9BPC - chains A and B of the 3 polymer chains in the assembly; structure by electron microscopy, 3.44 A resolution.

# Chain A (and B)
Name: P2X purinoceptor
From: Canis lupus
Notes: chain B of this document is another copy of the same molecule, construct and numbering; everything in this record applies to it too
UniProt: A0A8I3S575 (A0A8I3S575_CANLF); residues 0-359 here correspond to UniProt positions 5-364 (UniProt number = residue number + 5)
Amino-acid sequence (361 residues; row label = number of the first residue in the row; numbers below 1 keep their minus sign (Gly-1 is residue -1)):
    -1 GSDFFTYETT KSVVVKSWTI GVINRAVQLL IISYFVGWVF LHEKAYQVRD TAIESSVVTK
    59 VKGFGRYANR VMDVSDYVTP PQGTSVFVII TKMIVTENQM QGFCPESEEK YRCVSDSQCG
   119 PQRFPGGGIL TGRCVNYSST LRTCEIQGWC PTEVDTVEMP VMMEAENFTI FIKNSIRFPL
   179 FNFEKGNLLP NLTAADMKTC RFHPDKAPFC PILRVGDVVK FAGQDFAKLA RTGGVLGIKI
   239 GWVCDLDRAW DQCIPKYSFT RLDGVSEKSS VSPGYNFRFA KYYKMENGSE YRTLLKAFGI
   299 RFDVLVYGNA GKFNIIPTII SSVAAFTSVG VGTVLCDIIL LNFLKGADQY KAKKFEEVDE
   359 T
Not modelled in the structure: -1 to 20, 136-140, 191-193, 265-269, 343-359
Construct notes: expression tag (-1)
Disulfide bonds: Cys102-Cys148, Cys111-Cys132, Cys117-Cys142, Cys198-Cys208, Cys242-Cys251
Glycans and other covalent adducts: N-acetylglucosamine (NAG) linked to Asn165, Asn285
Small-molecule neighbours:
  - Camlipixant (A1AQX), molecule 1: Tyr65, Arg68, Met70, Asp74, Tyr75, Ile88, Thr89, Lys90, Met91, Val93, Met160, Phe277, Lys279, Leu293
  - Camlipixant (A1AQX), molecule 2: Tyr280, Tyr281, Lys282, Glu288
Reported in the primary citation:
  - binding site for Camlipixant: Arg68, Met70, Met91, Phe277, Glu288, Leu293
  - conformationally variable residues (helix shift): Gln80, Thr82, Ser83, Tyr281, Ile318, Val321

# How chain A and chain B interact
Contacting residue pairs - 47 pairs, chain A then chain B:
  Val37(A) - Ile313(B)  hydrophobic
  Phe38(A) - Ile314(B)  hydrophobic
  Phe38(A) - Ile317(B)  hydrophobic
  Ala43(A) - Ile314(B)  hydrophobic
  Thr49(A) - Ala50(B)
  Thr77(A) - Gln80(B)
  Val84(A) - Thr82(B)
  Gln99(A) - Arg68(B)
  Gln99(A) - Val69(B)  hydrogen bond (side chain-backbone)
  Pro123(A) - Phe62(B)  hydrophobic
  Gly124(A) - Phe62(B)
  Gly125(A) - Phe62(B)
  Gly126(A) - Phe62(B)
  Ile127(A) - Arg64(B)
  Gln145(A) - Arg64(B)  hydrogen bond
  Gln145(A) - Val69(B)
  Gly146(A) - Val69(B)
  Trp147(A) - Val69(B)
  Trp147(A) - Asp71(B)  hydrogen bond
  Trp147(A) - Asp74(B)  hydrogen bond
  Lys237(A) - Glu52(B)
  Lys237(A) - Arg175(B)
  Leu260(A) - Ser54(B)
  Leu260(A) - Ser173(B)
  Asp261(A) - Lys171(B)  salt bridge
  Tyr273(A) - Gln80(B)  hydrogen bond (side chain-backbone)
  Asn274(A) - Lys58(B)
  Phe275(A) - Pro79(B)
  Arg276(A) - Ser73(B)
  Arg276(A) - Pro79(B)
  Tyr280(A) - Asp74(B)  hydrogen bond
  Glu288(A) - Arg68(B)  salt bridge
  Arg290(A) - Asp71(B)  salt bridge
  Arg290(A) - Ser73(B)
  Arg290(A) - Asp74(B)  salt bridge
  Leu292(A) - Ser73(B)
  Arg299(A) - Val55(B)  hydrogen bond (side chain-backbone)
  Arg299(A) - Val56(B)
  Arg299(A) - Gly81(B)  hydrogen bond (side chain-backbone)
  Asp301(A) - Ser54(B)
  Leu303(A) - Glu52(B)
  Leu303(A) - Ser53(B)
  Tyr305(A) - Pro177(B)  hydrophobic
  Ile318(A) - Ile318(B)  hydrophobic
  Ala322(A) - Ile318(B)  hydrophobic
  Ala322(A) - Val321(B)
  Thr325(A) - Val321(B)
Interface residues without a listed pair, chain A (43 interface residues in all): Glu41, Arg47, Pro78, Val86, Val233, Phe277, Ala278, Asn307, Ser319, Ser326
Interface residues without a listed pair, chain B (32 interface residues in all): Asp48, Thr49, Met70, Leu178, Lys279

# Summary
Chain A and chain B form an interface of 43 and 32 residues respectively; the contacts include 8 hydrogen
bonds and 4 salt bridges. Polar pairs include Asp261(A)-Lys171(B), Glu288(A)-Arg68(B) and Arg290(A)-Asp71(B).
The paper reports a binding site for Camlipixant at Arg68(A), Met70(A) and Met91(A) among others;
conformational variability at Gln80(A), Thr82(A) and Ser83(A) among others.
Both chains are P2X purinoceptor (Canis lupus). Entry 9BPC (Cryo-EM structure of P2X3 receptor in complex with
camlipixant) was determined by electron microscopy together with 9BPD from the same study.
